8UCP - chains c and g of the 10 polymer chains in the assembly; structure by electron microscopy, 3.28 A resolution.

[Chain c]
Name: Cytochrome c oxidase subunit 3
Organism: Komagataella pastoris
Reference sequence: F2R0J6 (F2R0J6_KOMPC); numbering as in UniProt (aligned over 1-268)
Sequence (268 residues; each row starts with the number of its first residue):
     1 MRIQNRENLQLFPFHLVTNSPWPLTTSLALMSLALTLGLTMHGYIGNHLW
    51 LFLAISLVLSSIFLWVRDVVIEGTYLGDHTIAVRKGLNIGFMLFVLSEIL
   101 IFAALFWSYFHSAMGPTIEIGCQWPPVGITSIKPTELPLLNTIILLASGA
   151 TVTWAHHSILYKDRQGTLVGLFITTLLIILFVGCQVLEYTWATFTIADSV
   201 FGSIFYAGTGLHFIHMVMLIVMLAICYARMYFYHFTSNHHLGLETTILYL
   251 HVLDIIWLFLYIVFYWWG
Construct notes: conflict Ile-45 (Met in F2R0J6), Ile-55 (Met in F2R0J6), Ile-62 (Met in F2R0J6), Ile-81 (Met in F2R0J6), Ile-89 (Met in F2R0J6), Ile-101 (Met in F2R0J6), Ile-120 (Met in F2R0J6), Ile-129 (Met in F2R0J6), Ile-132 (Met in F2R0J6), Ile-143 (Met in F2R0J6), Ile-247 (Met in F2R0J6), Leu-248 (Thr in F2R0J6)
Residues lining bound ligands:
  - phosphatidylethanolamine (PTY), molecule 1: His-15, Val-17, Thr-26, Leu-30, Ile-62, Trp-65, Val-66, Val-69, Glu-72, His-79, Leu-87, Gly-90, Phe-91, Phe-94
  - phosphatidylethanolamine (PTY), molecule 2: Phe-63, Val-66, Val-69, Val-70, Gly-73, Thr-74, His-79, Leu-87, Phe-91, Phe-94, Met-218, Val-221, Met-222, Ile-225, Arg-229, His-234, Phe-235, His-239, His-240, Leu-241, Gly-242, Thr-245

[Chain g]
Name: Cytochrome c oxidase subunit 7
Organism: Komagataella pastoris
Reference sequence: F2QS38 (F2QS38_KOMPC); residues 3-60 here correspond to UniProt positions 23-80 (UniProt number = residue number + 20)
Sequence (58 residues; row label = number of the first residue in the row):
     3 TATEKIIELQKFYQSTNKPIYAAHPRSKYYLIPYFGLLGVSVAATLFYTG
    53 RACFGIKD

[Chain c / chain g interface]
Pairs across the interface (36):
  Pro-21(c) / Tyr-23(g)
  Trp-22(c) / Leu-33(g)  hydrophobic
  Trp-22(c) / Tyr-36(g)  hydrophobic
  Thr-25(c) / Tyr-36(g)  hydrogen bond
  Ser-32(c) / Thr-47(g)
  Leu-35(c) / Thr-51(g)
  Thr-36(c) / Thr-47(g)
  Leu-39(c) / Tyr-50(g)
  Leu-39(c) / Thr-51(g)
  His-42(c) / Lys-59(g)
  Tyr-44(c) / Tyr-50(g)
  Tyr-44(c) / Ala-54(g)  hydrophobic
  Tyr-44(c) / Ile-58(g)
  Tyr-44(c) / Lys-59(g)
  Tyr-44(c) / Asp-60(g)
  Ile-45(c) / Tyr-50(g)  hydrophobic
  Ile-45(c) / Asp-60(g)
  Trp-50(c) / Ala-46(g)  hydrophobic
  Leu-57(c) / Leu-40(g)  hydrophobic
  Leu-57(c) / Ser-43(g)
  Ser-61(c) / Tyr-36(g)  hydrogen bond
  Leu-64(c) / Leu-33(g)  hydrophobic
  Asp-68(c) / Tyr-23(g)
  Ile-71(c) / Ile-22(g)
  Glu-72(c) / Ile-22(g)
  Thr-74(c) / Gln-12(g)
  Tyr-75(c) / Ile-8(g)
  Tyr-75(c) / Leu-11(g)
  Tyr-75(c) / Gln-12(g)
  Tyr-75(c) / Tyr-15(g)  hydrophobic
  Leu-76(c) / Tyr-15(g)
  Phe-232(c) / Ile-8(g)
  Tyr-233(c) / Thr-5(g)
  Tyr-233(c) / Glu-6(g)
  Tyr-233(c) / Ile-8(g)
  His-234(c) / Ile-8(g)
Also at the interface, not in a pair above, chain c (31 interface residues in all): Asn-19, Leu-28, Ala-29, Met-31, Gly-46, Leu-53, Ser-60, Arg-67
Also at the interface, not in a pair above, chain g (26 interface residues in all): Gln-16, Tyr-32, Phe-37, Leu-39, Val-42, Val-44

[Summary]
Chain c and chain g form an interface of 31 and 26 residues respectively; the contacts include 2 hydrogen
bonds. Among the polar pairs are Thr-25(c)/Tyr-36(g) and Ser-61(c)/Tyr-36(g). Chain c binds
phosphatidylethanolamine.
Chain c is Cytochrome c oxidase subunit 3 and chain g is Cytochrome c oxidase subunit 7, both from
Komagataella pastoris; the structure, Komagataella pastoris Cytochrome c oxidase in complex with human VMAT2
and Serotonin, was determined by electron microscopy.
